6Y9W - chains G and k of the 13 polymer chains in the assembly; structure by electron microscopy, 4.10 A resolution (low resolution: residue-level contacts below are approximate; hydrogen-bond / salt-bridge calls are withheld).

[Chain G (and k)]
Molecule: Gag-Pol polyprotein
Organism: Human immunodeficiency virus 1
Notes: EC 3.4.23.16, 2.7.7.49, 2.7.7.7, 3.1.26.13, 3.1.13.2, 2.7.7.-, 3.1.-.-; chain k of this document is another copy of the same molecule, construct and numbering; everything in this record applies to it too
UniProt: P0C6F2 (POL_HV1LW); residues 1-220 here correspond to UniProt positions 133-352 (UniProt number = residue number + 132)
Amino-acid sequence (220 residues; row label = number of the first residue in the row):
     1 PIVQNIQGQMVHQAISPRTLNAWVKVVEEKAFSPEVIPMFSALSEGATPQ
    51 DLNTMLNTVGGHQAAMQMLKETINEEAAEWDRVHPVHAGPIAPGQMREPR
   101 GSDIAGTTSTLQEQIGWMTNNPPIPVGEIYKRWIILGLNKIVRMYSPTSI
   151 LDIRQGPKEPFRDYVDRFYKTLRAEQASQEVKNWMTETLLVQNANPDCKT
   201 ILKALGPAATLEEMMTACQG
Cystine bridges: C198-C218
Curated features (UniProtKB/Swiss-Prot):
  - region: N57 to Q95 (Interaction with human PPIA/CYPA and NUP153)
  - site: G89, P90 (Cis/trans isomerization of proline peptide bond)
From the paper describing this entry:
  - self-association interface (contacts with another copy of this molecule); pairs are residue here / residue on that copy: W184-V181

[How chain G and chain k interact]
Contacting residue pairs (18):
  I6(G) - Q9(k)
  I6(G) - V11(k)
  Q7(G) - N5(k)
  Q7(G) - Q7(k)
  Q7(G) - Q9(k)
  R18(G) - R18(k)
  E35(G) - G60(k)
  M39(G) - T58(k)
  A42(G) - T54(k)
  E45(G) - Q50(k)
  R162(G) - M144(k)
  D166(G) - Q63(k)
  D166(G) - A64(k)
  Y169(G) - Q63(k)
  R173(G) - N57(k)
  R173(G) - Q63(k)
  L211(G) - A64(k)
  M215(G) - M144(k)
Also at the interface, not in a pair above, chain G (19 interface residues in all): T19, A22, P38, L43, V165, E212
Also at the interface, not in a pair above, chain k (21 interface residues in all): I15, P17, L20, N21, V59, H62, Q67, M68

[Summary]
Chain G and chain k form an interface of 19 and 21 residues respectively. From the paper: a self-association
interface involving W184(G).
Chain G and chain k are both Gag-Pol polyprotein (Human immunodeficiency virus 1); the structure, Structure of
the native full-length HIV-1 capsid protein in complex with Cyclophilin A from helical assembly ..., was
determined by electron microscopy, deposited together with 6Y9V, 6Y9X, 6Y9Y, 6Y9Z and 6ZDJ.
